Entry 8J5Q (electron microscopy, 3.25 A resolution); this record covers chains A and E of the 5 polymer chains in the assembly.

# Chain A
Name: Uncharacterized protein Rv1280c
From: Mycobacterium tuberculosis (strain ATCC 25618 / H37Rv)
UniProtKB: P9WGU5 (Y1280_MYCTU); residues 1-591 here = UniProt positions 1-591
Amino-acid sequence (599 residues; numbered 1 to 599; the number before each row is that of its first residue):
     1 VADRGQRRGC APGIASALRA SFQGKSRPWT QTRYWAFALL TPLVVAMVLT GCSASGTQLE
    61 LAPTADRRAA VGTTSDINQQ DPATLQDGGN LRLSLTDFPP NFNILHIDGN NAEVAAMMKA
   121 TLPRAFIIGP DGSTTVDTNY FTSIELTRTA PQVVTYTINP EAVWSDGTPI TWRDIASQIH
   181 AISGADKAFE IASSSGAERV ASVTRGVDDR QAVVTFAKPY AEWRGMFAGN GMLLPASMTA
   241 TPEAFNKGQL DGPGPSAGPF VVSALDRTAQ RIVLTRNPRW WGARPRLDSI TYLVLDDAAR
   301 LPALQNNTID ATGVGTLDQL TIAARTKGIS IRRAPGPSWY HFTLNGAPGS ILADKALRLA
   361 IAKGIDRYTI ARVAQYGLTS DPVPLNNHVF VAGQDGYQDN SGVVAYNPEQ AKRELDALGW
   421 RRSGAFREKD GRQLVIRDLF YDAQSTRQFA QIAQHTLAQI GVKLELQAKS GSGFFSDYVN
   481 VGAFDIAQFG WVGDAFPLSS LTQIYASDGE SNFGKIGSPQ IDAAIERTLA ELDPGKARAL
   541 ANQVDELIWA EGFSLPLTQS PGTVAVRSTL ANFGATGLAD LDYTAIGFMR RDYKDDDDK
Unresolved in the structure: 1-64, 592-599
Construct notes: conflict Val1 (Met in P9WGU5); expression tag (592-599)

# Chain E
Name: Endogenous oligopeptide
From: Mycolicibacterium smegmatis MC2 155
Amino-acid sequence (9 residues; row label = number of the first residue in the row; X marks 9 residues of unknown identity (built as UNK)):
     1 XXXXXXXXX

# Interface between chain A and chain E
Chain A residues in contact with chain E, 22 residues: Asn110, Asn111, Ala112, Ser193, Asn230, Ser338, Trp339, Tyr340, Tyr441, Ser445, Thr446, Phe449, Phe475, Phe489, Gly490, Trp491, Val492, Asp494, Ser499, Gln503, Ile504, Ser560

# In short
Chain A and chain E make no direct contact in this assembly.
Chain A is Uncharacterized protein Rv1280c (Mycobacterium tuberculosis (strain ATCC 25618 / H37Rv)) and chain
E is Endogenous oligopeptide (Mycolicibacterium smegmatis MC2 155); the structure, Cryo-EM structure of
Mycobacterium tuberculosis OppABCD in the pre-translocation state, was determined by electron microscopy,
deposited together with 8J5R, 8J5S, 8J5T and 8J5U.
